PDB entry 7JY9 | electron microscopy, 2.70 A resolution | chains H and S of the 12 polymer chains in the assembly

# Chain H
Name: Protein RecA
From: Escherichia coli
UniProt: A0A376NU07 (A0A376NU07_ECOLX); residues 0-333 here correspond to UniProt positions 1-334 (UniProt number = residue number + 1)
Chain sequence (334 residues; numbered 0 to 333; the number before each row is that of its first residue; numbering starts at 0):
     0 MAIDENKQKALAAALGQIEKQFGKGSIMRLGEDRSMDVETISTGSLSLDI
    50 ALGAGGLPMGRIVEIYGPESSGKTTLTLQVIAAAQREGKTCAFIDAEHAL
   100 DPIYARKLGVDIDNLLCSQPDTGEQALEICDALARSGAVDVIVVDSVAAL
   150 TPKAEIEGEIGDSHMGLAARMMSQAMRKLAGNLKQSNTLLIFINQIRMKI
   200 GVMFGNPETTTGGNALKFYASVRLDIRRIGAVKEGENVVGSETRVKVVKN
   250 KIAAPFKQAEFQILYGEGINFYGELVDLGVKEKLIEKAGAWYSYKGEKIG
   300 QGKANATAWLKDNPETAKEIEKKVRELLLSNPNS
Not modelled in the structure: 0
Ion coordination: Mg2+: Thr73 (together with ATP-gamma-S)
Small-molecule neighbours:
  - ATP-gamma-S (AGS; phosphothiophosphoric acid-adenylate ester), molecule 1: Pro67, Glu68, Ser69, Ser70, Gly71, Lys72, Thr73, Thr74, Glu96, Asp100, Tyr103, Ser240, Tyr264, Gly265
  - ATP-gamma-S (AGS), molecule 2: Phe217, Lys248, Asn249, Lys250, Ile251, Ala252, Ala253, Pro254
Reported in the primary citation:
  - binding site for the 45-nt DNA strand: Met202, Phe203, Gly204, Asn205, Pro206, Glu207, Arg226 to Lys232, Trp290, Lys297 to Lys302
  - mutagenesis - K286N, K302N: decreased binding to dsDNA (citing earlier work)
  - binding site for the 45-nt DNA strand: Met202, Lys232, Lys286 to Trp290, Lys297 to Lys302

# Chain S
Molecule: 27-nt DNA strand
Sequence (27 nucleotides; numbered 1 to 27; the number before each row is that of its first residue):
     1 CCCCCCCCCCCCCCAAAAAAAAAAACC

# Chain H / chain S interface
Contacting residue pairs (19; chain H residue first):
  Met164(H) with DC3(S), base contact
  Gly165(H) with DC3(S), base contact; DC4(S), base contact
  Ala168(H) with DC3(S), phosphate contact; DC4(S), phosphate contact
  Arg169(H) with DC2(S), base contact; DC3(S), hydrogen bond to the base
  Ser172(H) with DC3(S), hydrogen bond to the phosphate
  Arg176(H) with DC3(S), salt bridge to the phosphate
  Arg196(H) with DC6(S), sugar contact; DC7(S), phosphate contact
  Met197(H) with DC6(S), sugar contact; DC7(S), hydrogen bond to the phosphate
  Ile199(H) with DC6(S), base contact; DC7(S), sugar contact
  Gly211(H) with DC5(S), hydrogen bond to the phosphate
  Gly212(H) with DC4(S), phosphate contact; DC5(S), hydrogen bond to the phosphate
  Asn213(H) with DC4(S), hydrogen bond to the phosphate
Other interface residues (no listed pair), chain H (16 interface residues in all): Lys198, Thr209, Thr210, Ala214

# Overview
16 residues of chain H and 6 residues of chain S are in contact; the contacts include 6 hydrogen bonds and 1
salt bridge. Polar contacts include Arg169(H)-DC3(S), Ser172(H)-DC3(S) and Met197(H)-DC7(S). From the paper: a
binding site for the 45-nt DNA strand at Met202(H), Phe203(H) and Gly204(H) among others; K286N and K302N of
chain H reduce binding to dsDNA.
Chain H is Protein RecA (Escherichia coli) and chain S is a 27-nt DNA strand; the structure, Structure of a 9
base pair RecA-D loop complex, was determined by electron microscopy together with 7JY6, 7JY7 and 7JY8 from
the same study.
